PDB entry 2XAC | X-ray diffraction, 2.71 A resolution | chains A and C of the 4 polymer chains in the assembly

== Chain A ==
Name: Vascular endothelial growth factor B
Organism: Homo sapiens
Notes: fragment: receptor-binding domain, residues 31-129
UniProt: P49765 (VEGFB_HUMAN); residues 10-108 here correspond to UniProt positions 31-129 (UniProt number = residue number + 21)
Chain sequence (99 residues; numbered 10 to 108; the number before each row is that of its first residue):
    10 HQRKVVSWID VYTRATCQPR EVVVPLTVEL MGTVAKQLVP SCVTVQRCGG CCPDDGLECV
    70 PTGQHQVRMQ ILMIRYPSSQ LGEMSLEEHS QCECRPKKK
Disulfide bonds: Cys26-Cys68, Cys57-Cys101, Cys61-Cys103
From the paper describing this entry:
  - conformationally variable residues (loop rearrangement): Thr36 to Gln46
  - mutagenesis - D63A, D63A/D64A/E67A: decreased binding to Vascular endothelial growth factor receptor 1 (chain C) (citing earlier work)

== Chain C ==
Name: Vascular endothelial growth factor receptor 1
Organism: Homo sapiens
Notes: EC 2.7.10.1; fragment: domain 2, residues 129-226
UniProt: P17948 (VGFR1_HUMAN); numbering as in UniProt (aligned over 129-226)
Chain sequence (98 residues; each row starts with the number of its first residue):
   129 SDTGRPFVEM YSEIPEIIHM TEGRELVIPC RVTSPNITVT LKKFPLDTLI PDGKRIIWDS
   189 RKGFIISNAT YKEIGLLTCE ATVNGHLYKT NYLTHRQT
Swiss-Prot annotation at these positions:
  - glycosylation (N-linked (GlcNAc...) asparagine): Asn164, Asn196
Disulfide bonds: Cys158-Cys207

== Chain A / chain C interface ==
Pairs across the interface (10):
  Trp17(A) with Glu141(C); Pro143(C), hydrophobic; Leu221(C), hydrophobic
  Thr22(A) with Phe172(C)
  Thr25(A) with Phe172(C)
  Pro62(A) with Ile202(C)
  Asp63(A) with Arg224(C), salt bridge
  Leu66(A) with Tyr199(C), hydrophobic
  Cys103(A) with Tyr199(C)
  Pro105(A) with Tyr199(C)
Other interface residues (no listed pair), chain A (10 interface residues in all): Tyr21, Arg104
Other interface residues (no listed pair), chain C (9 interface residues in all): Gly203, Leu204
From the paper, about this interface:
  - specific contacts: Asp63(A)-Arg224(C)
  - interface residues, chain A: Trp17(A)

== In short ==
The interface between chain A and chain C involves 10 residues on one side and 9 on the other; the contacts
include 1 salt bridge. The salt-bridged pair is Asp63(A)-Arg224(C). The paper describes a contact between
Asp63(A) and Arg224(C). The paper reports that D63A and D63A/D64A/E67A of chain A reduce binding to Vascular
endothelial growth factor receptor 1 (chain C); the interface residue Trp17(A).
Chain A is Vascular endothelial growth factor B and chain C is Vascular endothelial growth factor receptor 1,
both from Homo sapiens; the structure, Structural Insights into the Binding of VEGF-B by VEGFR-1D2:
Recognition and Specificity, was determined by X-ray diffraction.
